Entry 9BT3 (X-ray diffraction, 2.50 A resolution); this record covers chains A and a.

# Chain A
Molecule: Secreted chorismate mutase
Organism: Mycobacterium tuberculosis
Notes: EC 5.4.99.5; fragment: d34-a199
Reference sequence: P9WIB9 (SCMU_MYCTU); numbering as in UniProt (aligned over 34-199)
Chain sequence (205 residues; each row starts with the number of its first residue):
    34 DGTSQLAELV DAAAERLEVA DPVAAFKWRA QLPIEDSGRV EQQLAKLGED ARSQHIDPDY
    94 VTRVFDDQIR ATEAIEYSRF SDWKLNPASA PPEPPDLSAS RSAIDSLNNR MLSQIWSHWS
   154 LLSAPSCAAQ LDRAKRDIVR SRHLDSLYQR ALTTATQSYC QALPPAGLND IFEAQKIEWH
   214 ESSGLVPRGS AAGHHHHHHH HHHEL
Not modelled in the structure: 34-35, 197-238
Disulfide bonds: C160-C193
Differences from the reference sequence: expression tag (200-238)
Curated features (UniProtKB/Swiss-Prot):
  - binding site (substrate): R49, K60, D69, R72 to Q76, T105 to E109, R134

# Chain a
Molecule: Peptide L2.1
Chain sequence (14 residues; each row starts with the number of its first residue; numbering starts at 0):
     0 XYLWTYYELI FKPC
Covalently attached groups: covalent link ACE_0-C13
Modified positions: ACE (acetyl group) at position 0

# Interface between chain A and chain a
Residue-residue contacts - 42 pairs, chain A then chain a:
  R49(A) with T4(a), hydrogen bond (side chain-backbone); Y5(a), hydrogen bond (side chain-backbone); Y6(a), hydrogen bond (side chain-backbone)
  V52(A) with T4(a); L8(a), hydrophobic
  V56(A) with L2(a), hydrophobic
  F59(A) with F10(a), hydrophobic
  K60(A) with L2(a), hydrogen bond (side chain-backbone)
  L65(A) with ACE_0(a); C13(a), hydrophobic
  D69(A) with Y1(a); L2(a); W3(a), hydrogen bond
  S70(A) with W3(a); T4(a), hydrogen bond (backbone-backbone); Y5(a), hydrogen bond (backbone-backbone)
  G71(A) with W3(a); Y5(a)
  R72(A) with Y5(a)
  V73(A) with W3(a), hydrophobic
  Q76(A) with Y6(a); E7(a), hydrogen bond (side chain-backbone); I9(a)
  L77(A) with Y5(a)
  K79(A) with Y6(a); E7(a), salt bridge
  L80(A) with Y5(a); Y6(a), hydrophobic
  D83(A) with Y6(a), hydrogen bond
  T95(A) with Y5(a), hydrogen bond (backbone-side chain)
  F98(A) with Y5(a); Y6(a), hydrophobic
  D99(A) with Y5(a), hydrogen bond
  I102(A) with T4(a); Y5(a), hydrophobic
  L130(A) with L2(a), hydrophobic; L8(a)
  S133(A) with L8(a)
  R134(A) with L8(a)
  I137(A) with Y6(a); L8(a)
  N141(A) with Y6(a), hydrogen bond (side chain-backbone)
Also at the interface, not in a pair above, chain A (29 interface residues in all): T105, E109, D138, L145

# Overview
Chain A and chain a form an interface of 29 and 12 residues respectively; the contacts include 12 hydrogen
bonds and 1 salt bridge. Polar contacts include K79(A)-E7(a), R49(A)-T4(a) and R49(A)-Y5(a). From UniProt: 14
substrate-binding residues on chain A.
Chain A is Secreted chorismate mutase (Mycobacterium tuberculosis) and chain a is Peptide L2.1; the structure,
Crystal structure of Chorismate Mutase from Mycobacterium tuberculosis in complex with the cyclic peptide
inhibitor L2.1 ..., was determined by X-ray diffraction, deposited together with 9BT6 and 9BT7.
